Entry 6PDR (X-ray diffraction, 1.55 A resolution); this record covers chains H and A of the 3 polymer chains in the assembly.

Chain H:
Name: antibody vFP25.18 heavy chain
Source organism: Mus musculus
Notes: antibody fragment or engineered binder
Amino-acid sequence (218 residues; row label = number of the first residue in the row; note: 1 number in that range is skipped by the numbering (no residue carries it; nothing is unmodelled there); a row labelled like 82A-82C holds insertion residues (82A, then the next letters in order)):
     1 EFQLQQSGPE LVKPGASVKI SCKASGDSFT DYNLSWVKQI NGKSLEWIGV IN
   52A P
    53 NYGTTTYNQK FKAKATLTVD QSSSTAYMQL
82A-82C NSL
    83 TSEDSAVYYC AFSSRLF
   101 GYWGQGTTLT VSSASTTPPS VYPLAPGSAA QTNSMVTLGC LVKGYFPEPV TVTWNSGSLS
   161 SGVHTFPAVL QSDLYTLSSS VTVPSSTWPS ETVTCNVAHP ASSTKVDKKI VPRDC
Unresolved in the structure: 41-43, 214-215
Disulfide bonds: Cys22-Cys92, Cys140-Cys195

Chain A:
Name: HIV fusion peptide residue 512-519
Amino-acid sequence (8 residues; row label = number of the first residue in the row):
   512 AVGIGAVF

Chain H / chain A interface:
Residue-residue contacts (19; chain H residue first):
  Asn33(H) with Gly516(A), hydrogen bond (side chain-backbone); Phe519(A)
  Ser35(H) with Ile515(A)
  Trp47(H) with Ile515(A); Phe519(A), hydrophobic
  Val50(H) with Phe519(A), hydrophobic
  Ala93(H) with Ile515(A), hydrophobic
  Ser95(H) with Val513(A), hydrogen bond (side chain-backbone); Gly514(A); Gly516(A); Ala517(A), hydrogen bond (side chain-backbone)
  Ser96(H) with Ala512(A); Val513(A), hydrogen bond (backbone-backbone)
  Arg97(H) with Ala512(A); Val513(A)
  Leu98(H) with Val513(A)
  Phe99(H) with Val513(A)
  Gly101(H) with Val513(A)
  Trp103(H) with Ile515(A), hydrophobic
Interface residues without a listed pair, chain H (14 interface residues in all): Thr58, Phe94

In short:
Chain H and chain A form an interface of 14 and 7 residues respectively, with 4 hydrogen bonds. Polar contacts
include Asn33(H)-Gly516(A), Ser95(H)-Val513(A) and Ser95(H)-Ala517(A).
Chain H is antibody vFP25.18 heavy chain (Mus musculus) and chain A is HIV fusion peptide residue 512-519; the
structure, Vaccine-elicited murine FP-targeting antibody vFP25.18 in complex with HIV fusion peptide (residue
512-519), was determined by X-ray diffraction.
